4RT3 - chains A and P of the 4 polymer chains in the assembly; structure by X-ray diffraction, 1.92 A resolution.

[Chain A]
Name: DNA polymerase beta
Organism: Homo sapiens
Notes: EC 2.7.7.7, 4.2.99.-
Reference sequence: P06746 (DPOLB_HUMAN); numbering as in UniProt (aligned over 1-335)
Chain sequence (335 residues; each row starts with the number of its first residue):
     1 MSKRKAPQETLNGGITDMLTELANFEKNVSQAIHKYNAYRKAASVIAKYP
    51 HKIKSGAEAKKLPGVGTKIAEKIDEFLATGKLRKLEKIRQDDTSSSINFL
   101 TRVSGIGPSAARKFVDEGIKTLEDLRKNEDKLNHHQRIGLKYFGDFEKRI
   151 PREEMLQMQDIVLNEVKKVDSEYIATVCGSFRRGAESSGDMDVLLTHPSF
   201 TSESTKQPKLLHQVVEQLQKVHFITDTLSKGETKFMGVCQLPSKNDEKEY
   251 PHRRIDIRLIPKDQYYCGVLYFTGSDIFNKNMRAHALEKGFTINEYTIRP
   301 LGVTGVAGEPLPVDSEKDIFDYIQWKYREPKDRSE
Unresolved in the structure: 1-9
Bound ions: Na+ site 1: Lys60, Leu62, Val65 (shared with 1 residue of chain D); Na+ site 2: Thr101, Val103, Ile106 (shared with DG9(P) of chain P); Mg2+: Asp190, Asp192 (together with C6T); Na+ site 3: Asp190, Asp192, Asp256 (together with C6T)
Residues lining bound ligands: C6T (2'-deoxy-5'-O-[(S)-hydroxy{[(R)-hydroxy(phosphonomethyl)phosphoryl]amino}phosphoryl]-3,4-dihydrothymidine): Arg149, Gly179, Ser180, Arg183, Ser188, Gly189, Asp190, Asp192, Asp256, Tyr271, Phe272, Thr273, Gly274, Ser275, Asp276, Asn279
Curated features (UniProtKB/Swiss-Prot):
  - region: Arg183 to Asp192 (DNA-binding)
  - active site: Lys72 (Nucleophile)
  - binding site (K(+)): Lys60, Leu62, Val65, Thr101, Val103, Ile106
  - binding site (Na(+)): Lys60, Leu62, Val65, Thr101, Val103, Ile106
  - binding site (dATP): Arg149, Ser180, Arg183, Gly189, Asp190
  - binding site (dCTP): Arg149, Ser180, Arg183, Gly189, Asp190
  - binding site (dGTP): Arg149, Ser180, Arg183, Gly189, Asp190, Asp192
  - binding site (dTTP): Arg149, Ser180, Arg183, Gly189, Asp190
  - binding site (Mg(2+)): Asp190, Asp192, Asp256
  - modified residue: Lys72 (N6-acetyllysine), Arg83 (Omega-N-methylarginine), Arg152 (Omega-N-methylarginine)
  - cross-link (Glycyl lysine isopeptide (Lys-Gly)): Lys41 (interchain with G-Cter in ubiquitin), Lys61 (interchain with G-Cter in ubiquitin), Lys81 (interchain with G-Cter in ubiquitin)
  - natural variant: Leu22 (L22P: Found in a gastric cancer sample; uncertain significance), Tyr39 (Y39C: Found in a gastric cancer sample; uncertain significance), Gly118 (G118V: Decreased DNA-directed DNA polymerase activity), Arg137 (R137Q: Decreased function in base-excision repair), Arg149 (R149I: Decreased DNA-directed DNA polymerase activity), Asp160 (D160N: Found in a gastric cancer sample; uncertain significance), Cys239 (C239R: Found in a gastric cancer sample; uncertain significance), Lys289 (K289M: Found in a colon cancer sample; uncertain significance), Asn294 (N294D: Found in a gastric cancer sample; uncertain significance), Glu295 (E295K: Found in a gastric cancer sample; uncertain significance)
  - mutagenesis: Phe25 (F25W: No effect on 5'-dRP lyase activity. Decreased ssDNA binding), His34 (H34G: Decreased 5'-dRP lyase activity. Decreased ssDNA binding), Lys35 (K35A: Decreased 5'-dRP lyase activity. Decreased ssDNA binding. Loss of 5'-dRP lyase activity; when associated with A-68 and A-72. Decreased ssDNA binding; when associated with A-68 and A-72 ...), Tyr39 (Y39F: No effect on 5'-dRP lyase activity; Y39Q: Abolishes DNA polymerase and 5'-dRP lyase activity), Lys41 (K41R: Abolishes ubiquitination; when associated with R-61 and R-81), Lys60 (K60A: Decreased 5'-dRP lyase activity. Decreased ssDNA binding), Lys61 (K61R: Abolishes ubiquitination; when associated with R-41 and R-81), Lys68 (K68A: No effect on 5'-dRP lyase activity. Decreased ssDNA binding. Loss of 5'-dRP lyase activity; when associated with A-35 and A-72. Decreased ssDNA binding; when associated with A-35 and A-72 ...), Glu71 (E71Q: No effect on 5'-dRP lyase activity. No effect on structure shown by circular dichroism. No effect on ssDNA binding), Lys72 (K72A: Severely reduced 5'-dRP lyase activity. Does not affect ssDNA binding. Loss of 5'-dRP lyase activity; when associated with A-35 and A-68. Decreased ssDNA binding ...), Glu75 (E75A: Slightly decreased 5'-dRP lyase activity. Decreased ssDNA binding. No effect on structure shown by circular dichroism), Lys81 (K81R: Abolishes ubiquitination; when associated with R-41 and R-61), 5 further mutagenesis entries in UniProt

[Chain P]
Molecule: 10-nt DNA strand
Sequence (10 nucleotides; each row starts with the number of its first residue):
     1 GCTGATGCGC
Modified positions: DOC (2',3'-dideoxycytidine-5'-monophosphate) at position 10
Bound ions: Na+: DG9 (shared with Thr101(A), Val103(A), Ile106(A) of chain A)

[How chain A and chain P interact]
Contacting residue pairs (16; chain A residue first):
  Val103(A) - DG9(P)  phosphate contact
  Ser104(A) - DG9(P)  phosphate contact
  Gly105(A) - DC8(P)  phosphate contact
  Gly105(A) - DG9(P)  hydrogen bond to the phosphate
  Ile106(A) - DG9(P)  phosphate contact
  Gly107(A) - DC8(P)  hydrogen bond to the phosphate
  Pro108(A) - DC8(P)  phosphate contact
  Ser109(A) - DG7(P)  phosphate contact
  Ser109(A) - DC8(P)  hydrogen bond to the phosphate
  Ala110(A) - DC8(P)  hydrogen bond to the phosphate
  His135(A) - DG9(P)  sugar contact
  Met236(A) - DOC_10(P)  sugar contact
  Arg254(A) - DG9(P)  phosphate contact
  Arg254(A) - DOC_10(P)  salt bridge to the phosphate
  Asp256(A) - DOC_10(P)  sugar contact
  Tyr271(A) - DOC_10(P)  hydrogen bond to the base
Also at the interface, not in a pair above, chain A (14 interface residues in all): Phe272

[Overview]
14 residues of chain A and 4 residues of chain P are in contact; the contacts include 5 hydrogen bonds and 1
salt bridge. Polar contacts include Tyr271(A)-DOC_10(P), Gly105(A)-DG9(P) and Gly107(A)-DC8(P). Bound to chain
A: compound C6T.
Here chain A is DNA polymerase beta (Homo sapiens) and chain P is a 10-nt DNA strand. Entry 4RT3 (Ternary
complex crystal structure of DNA polymerase Beta with (alpha, beta)-NH-(beta,gamma)-CH2-dTTP) was determined
by X-ray diffraction (same publication as 4RT2).
